PDB entry 8KDB | electron microscopy, 2.70 A resolution | chains A and G of the 7 polymer chains in the assembly

# Chain A (and G)
Name: RNA-directed RNA polymerase L
Source organism: Human respirovirus 3
Notes: chain G of this document is another copy of the same molecule, construct and numbering; everything in this record applies to it too
UniProt: O89238 (O89238_9MONO); residues -24 to 2233 here correspond to UniProt positions 1-2258 (UniProt number = residue number + 25)
Amino-acid sequence (2266 residues; each row starts with the number of its first residue; numbers below 1 keep their minus sign (Met-24 is residue -24)):
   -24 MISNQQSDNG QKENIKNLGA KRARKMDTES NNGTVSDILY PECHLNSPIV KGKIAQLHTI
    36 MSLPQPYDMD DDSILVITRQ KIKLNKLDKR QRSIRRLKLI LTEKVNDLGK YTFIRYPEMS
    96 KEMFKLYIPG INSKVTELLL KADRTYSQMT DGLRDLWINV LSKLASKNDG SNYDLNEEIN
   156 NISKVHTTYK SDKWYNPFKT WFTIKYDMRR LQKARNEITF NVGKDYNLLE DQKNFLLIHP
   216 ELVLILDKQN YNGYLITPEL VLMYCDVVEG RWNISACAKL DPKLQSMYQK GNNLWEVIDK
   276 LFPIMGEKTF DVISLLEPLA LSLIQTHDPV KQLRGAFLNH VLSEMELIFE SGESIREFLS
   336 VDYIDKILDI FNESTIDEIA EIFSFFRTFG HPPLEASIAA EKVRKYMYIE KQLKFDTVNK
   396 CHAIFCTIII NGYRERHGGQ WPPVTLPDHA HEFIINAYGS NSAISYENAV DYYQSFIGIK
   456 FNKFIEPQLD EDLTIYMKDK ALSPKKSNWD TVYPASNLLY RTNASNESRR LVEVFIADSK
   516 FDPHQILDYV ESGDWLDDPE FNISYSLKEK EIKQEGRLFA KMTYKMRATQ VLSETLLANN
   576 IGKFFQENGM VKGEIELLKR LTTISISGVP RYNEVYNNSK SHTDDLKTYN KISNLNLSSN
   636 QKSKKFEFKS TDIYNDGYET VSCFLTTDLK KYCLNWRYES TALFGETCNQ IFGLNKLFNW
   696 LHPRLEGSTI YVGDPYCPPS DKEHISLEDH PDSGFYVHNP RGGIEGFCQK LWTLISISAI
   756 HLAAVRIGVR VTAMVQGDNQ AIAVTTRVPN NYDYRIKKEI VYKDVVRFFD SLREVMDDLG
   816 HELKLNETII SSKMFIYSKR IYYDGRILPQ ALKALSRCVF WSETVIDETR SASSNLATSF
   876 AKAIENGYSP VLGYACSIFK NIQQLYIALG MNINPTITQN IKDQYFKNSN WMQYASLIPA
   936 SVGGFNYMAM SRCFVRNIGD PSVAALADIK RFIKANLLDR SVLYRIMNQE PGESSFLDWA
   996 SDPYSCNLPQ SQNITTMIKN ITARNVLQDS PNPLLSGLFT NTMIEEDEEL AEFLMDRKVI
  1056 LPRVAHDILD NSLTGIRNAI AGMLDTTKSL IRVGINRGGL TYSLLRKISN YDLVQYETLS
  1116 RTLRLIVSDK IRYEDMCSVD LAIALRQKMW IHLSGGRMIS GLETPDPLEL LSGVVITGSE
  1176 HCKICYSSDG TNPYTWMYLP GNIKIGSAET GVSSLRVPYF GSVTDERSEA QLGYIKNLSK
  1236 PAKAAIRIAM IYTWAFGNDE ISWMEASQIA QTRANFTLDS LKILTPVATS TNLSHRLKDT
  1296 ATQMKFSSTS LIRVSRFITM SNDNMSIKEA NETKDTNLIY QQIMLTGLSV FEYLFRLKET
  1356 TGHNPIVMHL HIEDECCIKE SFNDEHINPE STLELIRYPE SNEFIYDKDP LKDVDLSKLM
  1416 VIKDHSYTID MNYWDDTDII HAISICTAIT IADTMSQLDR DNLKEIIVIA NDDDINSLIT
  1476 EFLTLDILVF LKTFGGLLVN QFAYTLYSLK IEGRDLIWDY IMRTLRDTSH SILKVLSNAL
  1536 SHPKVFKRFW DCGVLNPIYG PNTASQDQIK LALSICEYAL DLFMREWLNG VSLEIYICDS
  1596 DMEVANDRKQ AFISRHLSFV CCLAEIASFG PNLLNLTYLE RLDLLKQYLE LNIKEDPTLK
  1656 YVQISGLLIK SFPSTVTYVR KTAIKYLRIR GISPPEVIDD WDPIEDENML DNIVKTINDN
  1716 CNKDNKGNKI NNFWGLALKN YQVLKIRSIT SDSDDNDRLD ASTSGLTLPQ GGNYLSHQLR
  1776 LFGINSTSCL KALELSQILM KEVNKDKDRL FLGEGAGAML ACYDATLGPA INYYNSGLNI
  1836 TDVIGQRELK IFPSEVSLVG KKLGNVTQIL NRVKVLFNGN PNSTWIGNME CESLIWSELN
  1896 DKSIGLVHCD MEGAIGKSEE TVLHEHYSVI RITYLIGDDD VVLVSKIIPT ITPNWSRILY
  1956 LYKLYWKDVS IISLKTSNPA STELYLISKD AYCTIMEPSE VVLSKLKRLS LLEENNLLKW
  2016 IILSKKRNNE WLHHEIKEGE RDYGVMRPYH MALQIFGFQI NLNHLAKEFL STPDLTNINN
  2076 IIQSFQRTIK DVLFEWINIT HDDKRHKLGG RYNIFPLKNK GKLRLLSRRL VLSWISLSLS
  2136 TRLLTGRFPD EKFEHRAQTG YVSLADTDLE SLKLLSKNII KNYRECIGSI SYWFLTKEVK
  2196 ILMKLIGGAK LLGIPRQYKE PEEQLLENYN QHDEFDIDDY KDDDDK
Not modelled in the structure: -24 to 7, 611-637, 1292-1299, 1693-1706, 1745-1762, 2095-2113, 2211-2241 (chain G: -24 to 1424, 1459-1469, 1688-2241)
Sequence notes: expression tag (2234-2241)
Bound ions: Mg2+ near Asp773 (its only coordinating residue here); Zn2+ site 1: Cys1132, Glu1164, Cys1371, Cys1372; Zn2+ site 2: Cys1177, Cys1180, His1364, His1366
Reported in the primary citation:
  - catalytic residues: Gly772 to Asn774 (by similarity / conservation)
  - Mg2+ coordination: Asp773
  - catalytic residues: Asp773
  - conformationally variable residues (helix shift, loop rearrangement): Leu1210 to Ser1234, Pro1281 to Ser1305, Asp1430 to Asp1456
  - mutagenesis - Q387G/L388G/K389G, F641G/F643G, F643G, R1509A/D1510A/W1513A: abolished catalytic activity
  - mutagenesis - F641G, R736A, W1513A, D1576A: decreased catalytic activity
  - mutagenesis - Q387G/L388G/K389G: decreased expression
  - self-association interface (contacts with another copy of this molecule); pairs are residue here / residue on that copy: Arg1101-Asp1576 (salt bridge), Arg1101-Trp1513 (cation-pi contact), Tyr1097, Glu1112, Arg1116, Arg1119, Arg1509, Asp1510, Glu1620

# How chain A and chain G interact
Contacting residue pairs - 41 pairs, chain A then chain G:
  Thr9(A) - Ile1553(G)
  Val10(A) - Asn1551(G)  hydrogen bond (backbone-side chain)
  Val10(A) - Ile1553(G)
  Ser11(A) - Tyr1554(G)
  Ile193(A) - Cys1547(G)
  Ile193(A) - Gly1548(G)
  Ile193(A) - Val1549(G)
  Ile193(A) - Tyr1573(G)
  Thr194(A) - Cys1547(G)
  Phe195(A) - Ile1482(G)  hydrophobic
  Phe195(A) - Leu1483(G)  hydrophobic
  Phe195(A) - Tyr1573(G)  hydrophobic
  Pro910(A) - Arg1580(G)
  Thr911(A) - Arg1580(G)
  Thr913(A) - Leu1583(G)
  Thr913(A) - Asn1584(G)
  Gln914(A) - Leu1583(G)
  Gln914(A) - Asn1584(G)  hydrogen bond (backbone-side chain)
  Asn915(A) - Leu1583(G)
  Asn915(A) - Lys1655(G)
  Asn915(A) - Tyr1656(G)
  Asp918(A) - Tyr1656(G)
  Gln919(A) - Lys1655(G)
  Lys922(A) - Tyr1656(G)
  Ile1090(A) - Ile1553(G)  hydrophobic
  Leu1095(A) - Tyr1554(G)
  Thr1096(A) - Tyr1554(G)
  Tyr1097(A) - Tyr1554(G)  hydrophobic
  Tyr1097(A) - Glu1572(G)
  Tyr1097(A) - Asp1576(G)  hydrogen bond
  Ser1098(A) - Glu1572(G)
  Leu1100(A) - Tyr1554(G)
  Arg1101(A) - Arg1509(G)
  Arg1101(A) - Asp1510(G)  salt bridge
  Arg1101(A) - Trp1513(G)
  Arg1101(A) - Asp1576(G)  salt bridge
  Asn1105(A) - Arg1509(G)
  Leu1108(A) - Arg1509(G)
  Glu1112(A) - Arg1509(G)  salt bridge
  Arg1116(A) - Glu1620(G)  salt bridge
  Arg1119(A) - Lys1655(G)
Other interface residues (no listed pair), chain A (28 interface residues in all): Asn923, Val1109
Other interface residues (no listed pair), chain G (23 interface residues in all): Leu1486, Arg1521, Leu1577
The authors on this interface:
  - residue pairs: Arg1101(A)-Asp1576(G) (salt bridge), Arg1101(A)-Trp1513(G) (cation-pi contact)
  - interface residues, chain A: Tyr1097(A), Glu1112(A), Arg1116(A), Arg1119(A)
  - interface residues, chain G: Arg1509(G), Asp1510(G), Glu1620(G)

# Overview
28 residues of chain A and 23 residues of chain G are in contact, with 3 hydrogen bonds and 4 salt bridges.
Among the polar pairs are Arg1101(A)-Asp1510(G), Arg1101(A)-Asp1576(G) and Glu1112(A)-Arg1509(G). The authors
report a salt bridge between Arg1101(A) and Asp1576(G); a cation-pi contact between Arg1101(A) and Trp1513(G).
From the paper: catalytic residues Gly772(A) and Asp773(A); Q387G/L388G/K389G, F641G/F643G and F643G of chain
A, among others, abolish catalytic activity; 8 substitutions were tested in all.
Both chains are RNA-directed RNA polymerase L (Human respirovirus 3). Entry 8KDB (Cryo-EM structure of the
human parainfluenza virus hPIV3 L-P polymerase in dimeric form) was determined by electron microscopy (same
publication as 8KDC).
